Entry 1K93 (X-ray diffraction, 2.95 A resolution); this record covers chains A and D.

== Chain A ==
Molecule: Calmodulin-sensitive adenylate cyclase
From: Bacillus anthracis
Notes: EC 4.6.1.1
UniProtKB: P40136 (CYAA_BACAN); residue numbers follow UniProt; this construct covers 291-800
Chain sequence (510 residues; row label = number of the first residue in the row):
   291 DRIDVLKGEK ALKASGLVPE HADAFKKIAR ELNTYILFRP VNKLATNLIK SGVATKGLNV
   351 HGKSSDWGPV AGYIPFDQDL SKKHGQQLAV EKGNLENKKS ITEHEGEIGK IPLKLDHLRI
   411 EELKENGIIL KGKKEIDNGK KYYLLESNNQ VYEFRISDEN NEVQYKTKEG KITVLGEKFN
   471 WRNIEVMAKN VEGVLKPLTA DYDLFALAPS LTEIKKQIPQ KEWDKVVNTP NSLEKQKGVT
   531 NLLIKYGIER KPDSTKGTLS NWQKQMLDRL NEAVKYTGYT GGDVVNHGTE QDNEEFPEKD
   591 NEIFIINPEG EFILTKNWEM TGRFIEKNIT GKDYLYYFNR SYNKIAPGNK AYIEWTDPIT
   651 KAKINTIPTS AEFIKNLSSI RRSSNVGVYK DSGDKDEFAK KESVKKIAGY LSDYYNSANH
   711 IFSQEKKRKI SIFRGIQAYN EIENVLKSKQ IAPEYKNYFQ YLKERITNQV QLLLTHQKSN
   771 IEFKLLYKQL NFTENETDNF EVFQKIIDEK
Not modelled in the structure: 291, 675-692, 769-772, 799-800
UniProt features mapped onto this chain:
  - active site: H351 (Proton acceptor)
  - binding site (Mg(2+)): D491, D493, H577
  - binding site (3',5'-cyclic AMP): T548, H577 to T579

== Chain D ==
Molecule: Calmodulin
From: Homo sapiens
UniProtKB: P02593 (CALM_HUMAN); numbering as in UniProt (aligned over 5-148)
Chain sequence (144 residues; numbered 5 to 148; the number before each row is that of its first residue):
     5 TEEQIAEFKE AFSLFDKDGD GTITTKELGT VMRSLGQNPT EAELQDMINE VDADGNGTID
    65 FPEFLTMMAR KMKDTDSEEE IREAFRVFDK DGNGYISAAE LRHVMTNLGE KLTDEEVDEM
   125 IREADIDGDG QVNYEEFVQM MTAK
Not modelled in the structure: 148
Metal / ion sites: Ca2+ site 1: D93, D95, N97, Y99, E104; Ca2+ site 2: D131, D133, Q135, E140

== Chain A / chain D interface ==
Pairs across the interface (102):
  L501(A) - N111(D)
  L501(A) - L112(D)
  T502(A) - N111(D)
  K505(A) - L112(D)  hydrogen bond (side chain-backbone)
  K505(A) - G113(D)
  W513(A) - L112(D)
  W513(A) - G113(D)
  W513(A) - E114(D)
  V517(A) - E114(D)
  N521(A) - E127(D)
  S522(A) - E127(D)  hydrogen bond
  L523(A) - E127(D)  hydrogen bond (backbone-side chain)
  L523(A) - A128(D)
  K525(A) - E114(D)  salt bridge
  K525(A) - L116(D)
  K525(A) - M124(D)
  Q526(A) - L105(D)
  Q526(A) - M124(D)
  Q526(A) - A128(D)
  Q526(A) - M144(D)
  K527(A) - M144(D)
  K527(A) - M145(D)
  K527(A) - T146(D)  hydrogen bond (side chain-backbone)
  T530(A) - F92(D)
  T530(A) - F141(D)
  T530(A) - M145(D)
  N531(A) - M145(D)
  L533(A) - F92(D)  hydrophobic
  I534(A) - E84(D)
  I534(A) - I85(D)  hydrophobic
  I538(A) - E84(D)
  I538(A) - E87(D)
  E539(A) - E84(D)
  R540(A) - E87(D)  salt bridge
  T620(A) - K94(D)
  G621(A) - K94(D)
  D623(A) - K94(D)  salt bridge
  D623(A) - H107(D)
  D623(A) - N111(D)  hydrogen bond
  L625(A) - V91(D)  hydrophobic
  F628(A) - R90(D)
  R630(A) - E83(D)  salt bridge
  R630(A) - E84(D)  salt bridge
  R630(A) - E87(D)  salt bridge
  D647(A) - R90(D)  salt bridge
  P648(A) - D93(D)
  P648(A) - G96(D)
  P648(A) - G98(D)
  I649(A) - R86(D)
  I649(A) - F89(D)  hydrophobic
  I649(A) - Y138(D)  hydrophobic
  K651(A) - G96(D)
  A652(A) - N97(D)
  A652(A) - G98(D)
  N655(A) - Y99(D)
  T656(A) - Y99(D)
  T656(A) - N137(D)
  T656(A) - E139(D)
  S660(A) - R37(D)
  S660(A) - S38(D)  hydrogen bond (side chain-backbone)
  A661(A) - S38(D)
  I664(A) - E11(D)
  I664(A) - A15(D)  hydrophobic
  I664(A) - S38(D)
  I664(A) - L39(D)  hydrophobic
  K665(A) - E11(D)  salt bridge
  L667(A) - E14(D)
  S668(A) - A10(D)
  S668(A) - E11(D)
  S668(A) - E14(D)
  S669(A) - E7(D)
  R671(A) - E14(D)  salt bridge
  R672(A) - E7(D)
  R672(A) - A10(D)
  S693(A) - S17(D)  hydrogen bond (side chain-backbone)
  V694(A) - L18(D)
  K695(A) - L18(D)
  K695(A) - F19(D)
  K695(A) - V35(D)
  Y704(A) - I130(D)
  Y704(A) - D131(D)  hydrogen bond
  Y705(A) - I130(D)  hydrophobic
  Y705(A) - N137(D)  hydrogen bond
  Y705(A) - E139(D)
  Y705(A) - E140(D)
  Y705(A) - Q143(D)  hydrogen bond (backbone-side chain)
  N706(A) - I130(D)
  S707(A) - Q143(D)
  S707(A) - A147(D)
  N709(A) - I130(D)  hydrogen bond (side chain-backbone)
  H710(A) - E127(D)
  Q714(A) - R126(D)
  Q714(A) - G132(D)
  K717(A) - R126(D)  hydrogen bond (side chain-backbone)
  K717(A) - D129(D)  hydrogen bond (side chain-backbone)
  K717(A) - G132(D)
  R718(A) - D131(D)
  R718(A) - G132(D)
  S721(A) - D131(D)
  Q759(A) - D131(D)
  L763(A) - D131(D)
  H766(A) - D133(D)  hydrogen bond (side chain-backbone)
Interface residues without a listed pair, chain A (64 interface residues in all): V529, K622, Y626, Y627, I657, T659, A698, S702
Interface residues without a listed pair, chain D (60 interface residues in all): E6, T34, G40, A88, V108, M109, E123

== Summary ==
Chain A and chain D form an interface of 64 and 60 residues respectively, with 14 hydrogen bonds and 9 salt
bridges. Polar pairs include K525(A)-E114(D), R540(A)-E87(D) and D623(A)-K94(D).
Here chain A is Calmodulin-sensitive adenylate cyclase (Bacillus anthracis) and chain D is Calmodulin (Homo
sapiens). Entry 1K93 (Crystal structure of the adenylyl cyclase domain of anthrax edema factor (EF) in complex
with calmodulin) was determined by X-ray diffraction together with 1K8T and 1K90 from the same study.
